Entry 7E5E (X-ray diffraction, 1.95 A resolution); this record covers chains A and E.

Chain A:
Molecule: Isoform Gnas-2 of Guanine nucleotide-binding protein G(s) subunit alpha isoforms short
From: Homo sapiens
UniProtKB: P63092 (GNAS2_HUMAN), isoform P63092-2; the author numbering skips numbers that UniProt does not, so the offset changes along the chain: 35-70 = UniProt 35-70; 85-394 = UniProt 71-380
Chain sequence (348 residues; each row starts with the number of its first residue; note: 14 numbers in that range are skipped by the numbering (no residue carries them; nothing is unmodelled there)):
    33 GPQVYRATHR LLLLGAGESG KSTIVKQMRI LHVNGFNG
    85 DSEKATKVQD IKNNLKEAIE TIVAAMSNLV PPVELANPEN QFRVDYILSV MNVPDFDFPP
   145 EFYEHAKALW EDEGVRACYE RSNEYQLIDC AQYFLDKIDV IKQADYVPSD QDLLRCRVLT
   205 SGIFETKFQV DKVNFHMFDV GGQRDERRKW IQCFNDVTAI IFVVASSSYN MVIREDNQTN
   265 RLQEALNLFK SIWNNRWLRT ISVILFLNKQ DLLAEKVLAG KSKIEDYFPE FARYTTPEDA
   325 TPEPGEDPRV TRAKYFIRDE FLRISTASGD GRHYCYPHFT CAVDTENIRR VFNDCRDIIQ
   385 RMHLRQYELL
Disordered / not traced: 33-37, 85-87, 353-354
Differences from the reference sequence: expression tag (33-34)
Residues lining bound ligands: GDP (guanosine-5'-diphosphate): Ala48, Gly49, Glu50, Ser51, Gly52, Lys53, Ser54, Thr55, Asp173, Cys174, Leu198, Arg199, Cys200, Arg201, Asp223, Asn292, Lys293, Asp295, Leu296, Cys365, Ala366, Val367
From the paper describing this entry:
  - contacts within the chain: Asn98-Arg201 (hydrogen bond), Glu268-Asn271
  - mutagenesis - K274A, R280A: unchanged binding to GD20 (chain E)
  - mutagenesis - R232A: decreased binding to GD20 (chain E)
  - conformationally variable residues (loop rearrangement): Arg231, Arg232, Trp234
  - binding site for GDP: Glu50, Arg201
  - specificity-determining residues: Asp229, Gln236, Asn239, Asn271, Lys274, Asn279, Leu282 (proposed by the authors, not directly observed)
  - specificity-determining residues: Ser275
  - mutagenesis - S275L: unchanged catalytic activity

Chain E:
Molecule: GD20
Chain sequence (17 residues; numbered 0 to 16; the number before each row is that of its first residue; numbering starts at 0):
     0 XYLITFRQWA FNLPCGX
Modified / non-standard residues: ACE (acetyl group) at position 0; Tyr1 (D-tyrosine; DTY); NH2 (amino group) at position 16
Glycans and other covalent adducts: covalent link ACE_0-Cys14
From the paper describing this entry:
  - mutagenesis - F10L (14.5 +/- 0.4 nM): unchanged binding to Isoform Gnas-2 of Guanine nucleotide-binding protein G(s) subunit alpha isoforms short (chain A)

How chain A and chain E interact:
Residue-residue contacts (31):
  Leu46(A) - Phe5(E)  hydrophobic
  Arg228(A) - Leu2(E)
  Arg228(A) - Ile3(E)
  Asp229(A) - Leu2(E)
  Asp229(A) - Ile3(E)  hydrogen bond (backbone-backbone)
  Glu230(A) - Tyr1(E)
  Glu230(A) - Leu2(E)
  Arg231(A) - Ile3(E)
  Arg231(A) - Gln7(E)  hydrogen bond (side chain-backbone)
  Arg231(A) - Trp8(E)
  Arg231(A) - Asn11(E)  hydrogen bond
  Arg231(A) - Leu12(E)  hydrogen bond (side chain-backbone)
  Arg231(A) - Pro13(E)
  Arg231(A) - Cys14(E)
  Trp234(A) - Ile3(E)  hydrogen bond (side chain-backbone)
  Trp234(A) - Thr4(E)
  Trp234(A) - Phe5(E)
  Trp234(A) - Trp8(E)
  Ile235(A) - Trp8(E)  hydrophobic
  Phe238(A) - Phe5(E)  hydrophobic
  Phe238(A) - Trp8(E)  hydrophobic
  Ile257(A) - Arg6(E)
  Glu259(A) - Arg6(E)
  Glu268(A) - Arg6(E)  salt bridge
  Glu268(A) - Phe10(E)
  Asn271(A) - Phe10(E)
  Leu272(A) - Ala9(E)  hydrophobic
  Leu272(A) - Phe10(E)
  Ser275(A) - Ala9(E)  hydrogen bond (side chain-backbone)
  Ile276(A) - Phe5(E)  hydrophobic
  Asn279(A) - Trp8(E)
Interface residues without a listed pair, chain A (18 interface residues in all): Gln227, Leu282
From the paper, about this interface:
  - residue pairs: Glu268(A)-Arg6(E) (salt bridge), Ser275(A)-Ala9(E) (water-mediated contact)
  - interface residues, chain A: Asp229(A), Arg231(A), Trp234(A), Ile235(A), Phe238(A), Leu282(A)
  - hot spots on chain A (mutagenesis) - D229A, R231A, N271A: decreased binding to GD20 (chain E)
  - interface residues, chain E: Ile3(E), Phe5(E), Gln7(E), Trp8(E), Ala9(E), Asn11(E), Leu12(E), Cys14(E)
  - hot spots on chain E (mutagenesis) - F5A, W8A: abolished binding to Isoform Gnas-2 of Guanine nucleotide-binding protein G(s) subunit alpha isoforms short (chain A)

Overview:
18 residues of chain A and 14 residues of chain E are in contact, with 6 hydrogen bonds and 1 salt bridge.
Polar contacts include Glu268(A)-Arg6(E), Arg231(A)-Gln7(E) and Arg231(A)-Asn11(E). The paper describes a salt
bridge between Glu268(A) and Arg6(E); a water-mediated contact between Ser275(A) and Ala9(E). The paper
reports a binding site for GDP at Glu50(A) and Arg201(A); R232A, D229A and R231A of chain A, among others,
reduce binding to GD20 (chain E); 10 substitutions were tested in all.
Here chain A is Isoform Gnas-2 of Guanine nucleotide-binding protein G(s) subunit alpha isoforms short (Homo
sapiens) and chain E is GD20. Entry 7E5E (Crystal structure of GDP-bound GNAS in complex with the cyclic
peptide inhibitor GD20) was determined by X-ray diffraction together with 7BPH from the same study.
